PDB entry 8YA2 | electron microscopy, 3.84 A resolution | chains Y and E of the 6 polymer chains in the assembly

Chain Y:
Protein: Protein translocase subunit SecY
Source organism: Geobacillus thermodenitrificans NG80-2
UniProtKB: A4IJK8 (A4IJK8_GEOTN); numbering as in UniProt (aligned over 1-430)
Amino-acid sequence (430 residues; row label = number of the first residue in the row):
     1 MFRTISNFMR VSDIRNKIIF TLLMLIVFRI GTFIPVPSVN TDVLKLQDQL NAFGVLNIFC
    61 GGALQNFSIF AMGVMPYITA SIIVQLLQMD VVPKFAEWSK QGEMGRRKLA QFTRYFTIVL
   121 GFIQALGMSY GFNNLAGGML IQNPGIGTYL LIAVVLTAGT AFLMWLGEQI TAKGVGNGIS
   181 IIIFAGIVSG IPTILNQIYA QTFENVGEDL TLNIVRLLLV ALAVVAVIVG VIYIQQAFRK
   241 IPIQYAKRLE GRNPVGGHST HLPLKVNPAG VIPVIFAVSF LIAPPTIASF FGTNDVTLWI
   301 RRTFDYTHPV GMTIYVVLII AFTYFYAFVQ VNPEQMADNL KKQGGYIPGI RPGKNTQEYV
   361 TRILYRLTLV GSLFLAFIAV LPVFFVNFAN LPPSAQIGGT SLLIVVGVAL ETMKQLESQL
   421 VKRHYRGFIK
Not modelled in the structure: 1, 51-58, 203-211
Differences from the reference sequence: engineered mutation Cys60 (Gly in A4IJK8), Thr202 (Gln in A4IJK8), Thr211 (Phe in A4IJK8), Asn213 (Arg in A4IJK8)

Chain E:
Protein: Protein translocase subunit SecE
Source organism: Geobacillus thermodenitrificans NG80-2
UniProtKB: A4IJH4 (A4IJH4_GEOTN); residue numbers follow UniProt; this construct covers 1-60
Amino-acid sequence (70 residues; row label = number of the first residue in the row):
     1 MQRVTNFFKE VVRELKKVSW PNRKELVNYT AVVLATVAFF TVFFAVIDLG ISQLIRLVFE
    61 GGHHHHHHHH
Not modelled in the structure: 1, 60-70
Differences from the reference sequence: expression tag (61-70)

How chain Y and chain E interact:
Contacting residue pairs - 39 pairs, chain Y then chain E:
  Leu25(Y) with Phe40(E), hydrophobic; Phe43(E), hydrophobic; Phe44(E), hydrophobic
  Ile26(Y) with Phe43(E), hydrophobic
  Arg29(Y) with Ile47(E); Asp48(E), salt bridge
  Ile30(Y) with Ile51(E), hydrophobic
  Phe33(Y) with Ile51(E), hydrophobic
  Phe184(Y) with Phe40(E), hydrophobic
  Ala185(Y) with Phe44(E)
  Val188(Y) with Phe40(E), hydrophobic; Phe44(E), hydrophobic
  Ser189(Y) with Phe44(E)
  Ile191(Y) with Val37(E), hydrophobic; Thr41(E)
  Pro192(Y) with Thr41(E)
  Leu195(Y) with Thr41(E)
  Ile228(Y) with Val33(E), hydrophobic
  Val229(Y) with Leu26(E), hydrophobic; Thr30(E)
  Ile232(Y) with Tyr29(E), hydrophobic
  Tyr233(Y) with Trp20(E); Leu26(E), hydrophobic
  Ala237(Y) with Val18(E), hydrophobic; Trp20(E), hydrophobic
  Phe238(Y) with Val18(E); Ser19(E), hydrogen bond (backbone-backbone)
  Arg239(Y) with Glu14(E), salt bridge; Lys17(E)
  Ile363(Y) with Glu14(E)
  Arg366(Y) with Glu10(E), salt bridge; Glu14(E)
  Leu369(Y) with Phe7(E), hydrophobic
  Val406(Y) with Val33(E), hydrophobic
  Ala409(Y) with Val33(E), hydrophobic; Thr36(E)
  Met413(Y) with Tyr29(E), hydrophobic; Val32(E), hydrophobic
  Lys414(Y) with Tyr29(E)
Interface residues without a listed pair, chain Y (35 interface residues in all): Phe2, Leu22, Ile234, Gln236, Lys240, Val266, Leu367, Val370, Leu410
Interface residues without a listed pair, chain E (27 interface residues in all): Val11, Leu15, Pro21, Asn28, Phe39, Ala45

Summary:
35 residues of chain Y face 27 of chain E across their interface; the contacts include 1 hydrogen bond and 3
salt bridges. Among the polar pairs are Arg29(Y)-Asp48(E), Arg239(Y)-Glu14(E) and Arg366(Y)-Glu10(E).
Chain Y is Protein translocase subunit SecY and chain E is Protein translocase subunit SecE, both from
Geobacillus thermodenitrificans NG80-2; the structure, Structure of the SecA-SecY complex with the substrate
FtsQ-LacY(+20C), was determined by electron microscopy, deposited together with 8Y9Y, 8Y9Z, 8YA0, 8YA3 and
8YAS.
